PDB entry 7Y85 | electron microscopy, 2.73 A resolution | chains C and D of the 4 polymer chains in the assembly

== Chain C ==
Molecule: Self RNA target
Sequence (56 nucleotides; each row starts with the number of its first residue; numbers below 1 keep their minus sign (C-20 is residue -20)):
   -20 CUCUAGUAAC AGCCGUGGAG UCCGGGGCAG AAAAUUGGGU ACCGUGACAU UAAGUC
Not modelled in the structure: -20 to -1, 23-35

== Chain D ==
Name: CHAT domain protein
Source organism: Candidatus Scalindua brodae
UniProt: A0A0B0EKL4 (A0A0B0EKL4_9BACT); residues 1-716 here = UniProt positions 1-716
Amino-acid sequence (746 residues; numbered 1 to 746; the number before each row is that of its first residue):
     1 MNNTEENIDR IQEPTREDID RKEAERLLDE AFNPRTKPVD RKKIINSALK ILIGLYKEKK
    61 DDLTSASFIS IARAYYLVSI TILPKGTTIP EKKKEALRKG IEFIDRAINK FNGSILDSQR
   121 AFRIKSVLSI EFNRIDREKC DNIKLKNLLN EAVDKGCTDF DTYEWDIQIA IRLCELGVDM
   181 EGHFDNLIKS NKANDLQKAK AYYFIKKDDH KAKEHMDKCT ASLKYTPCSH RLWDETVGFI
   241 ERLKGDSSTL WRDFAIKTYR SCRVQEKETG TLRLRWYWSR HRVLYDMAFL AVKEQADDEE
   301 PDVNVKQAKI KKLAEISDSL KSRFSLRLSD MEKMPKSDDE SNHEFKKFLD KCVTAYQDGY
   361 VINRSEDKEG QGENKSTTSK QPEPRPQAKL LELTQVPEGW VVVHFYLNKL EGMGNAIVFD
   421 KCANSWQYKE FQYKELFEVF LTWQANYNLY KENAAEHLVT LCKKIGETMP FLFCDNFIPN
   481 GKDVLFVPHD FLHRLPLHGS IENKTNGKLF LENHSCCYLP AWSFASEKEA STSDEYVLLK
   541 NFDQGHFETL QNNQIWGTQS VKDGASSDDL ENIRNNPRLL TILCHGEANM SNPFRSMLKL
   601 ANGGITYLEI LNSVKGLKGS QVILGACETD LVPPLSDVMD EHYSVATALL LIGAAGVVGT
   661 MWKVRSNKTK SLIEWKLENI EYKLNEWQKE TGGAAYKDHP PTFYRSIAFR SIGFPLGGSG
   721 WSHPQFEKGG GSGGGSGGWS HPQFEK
Not modelled in the structure: 1-14, 111-114, 269-271, 297-302, 335-338, 362-390, 528-530, 716-746
Construct notes: expression tag (717-746)
What the authors report for this chain:
  - catalytic residues: His585, Cys627 (by similarity / conservation)
  - mutagenesis - C627A, C627S: abolished catalytic activity
  - specificity-determining residues: Lys670 (proposed by the authors, not directly observed)

== Chain C / chain D interface ==
Pairs across the interface (11):
  U19(C) - Lys92(D)  salt bridge to the phosphate
  A20(C) - Glu91(D)  base contact
  A20(C) - Lys92(D)  phosphate contact
  A20(C) - Glu95(D)  hydrogen bond to the base
  C21(C) - Pro90(D)  phosphate contact
  C21(C) - Glu91(D)  phosphate contact
  C21(C) - Arg327(D)  hydrogen bond to the phosphate
  C22(C) - Gly86(D)  phosphate contact
  C22(C) - Thr87(D)  hydrogen bond to the phosphate
  C22(C) - Thr88(D)  hydrogen bond to the phosphate
  C22(C) - Arg327(D)  salt bridge to the phosphate
Also at the interface, not in a pair above, chain C (5 interface residues in all): G17
Also at the interface, not in a pair above, chain D (11 interface residues in all): Lys57, Ile89, Ser329

== Summary ==
5 residues of chain C face 11 of chain D across their interface; the contacts include 4 hydrogen bonds and 2
salt bridges. Among the polar pairs are A20(C)-Glu95(D), C21(C)-Arg327(D) and C22(C)-Thr87(D). The paper
reports catalytic residues His585(D) and Cys627(D); C627A and C627S of chain D abolish catalytic activity.
Here chain C is Self RNA target and chain D is CHAT domain protein (Candidatus Scalindua brodae). Entry 7Y85
(CryoEM structure of type III-E CRISPR Craspase gRAMP-crRNA in complex with TPR-CHAT protease bound to self
...) was determined by electron microscopy (same publication as 7Y80, 7Y81, 7Y82, 7Y83 and 7Y84).
